PDB entry 9G8S | electron microscopy, 3.96 A resolution | chains A and M of the 51 polymer chains in the assembly

== Chain A ==
Molecule: Baseplate J family protein
Organism: Clostridioides phage phiCD508
UniProtKB: J9QE72 (J9QE72_9CAUD); residues 1-378 here = UniProt positions 1-378
Amino-acid sequence (378 residues; numbered 1 to 378; the number before each row is that of its first residue):
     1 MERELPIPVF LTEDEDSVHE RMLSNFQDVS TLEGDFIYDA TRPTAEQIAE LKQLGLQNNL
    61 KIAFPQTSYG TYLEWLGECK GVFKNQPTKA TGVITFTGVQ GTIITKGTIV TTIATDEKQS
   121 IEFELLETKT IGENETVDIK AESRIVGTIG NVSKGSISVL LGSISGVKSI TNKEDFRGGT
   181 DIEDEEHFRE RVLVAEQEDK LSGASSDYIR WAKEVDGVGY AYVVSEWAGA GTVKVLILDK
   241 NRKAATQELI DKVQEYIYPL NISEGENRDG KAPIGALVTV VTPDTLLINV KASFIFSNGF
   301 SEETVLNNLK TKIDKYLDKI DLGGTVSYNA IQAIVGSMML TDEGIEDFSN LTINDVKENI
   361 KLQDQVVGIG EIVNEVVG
Unresolved in the structure: 1, 182

== Chain M ==
Molecule: XkdT-related protein
Organism: Clostridioides phage phiCD508
UniProtKB: J9QE20 (J9QE20_9CAUD); numbering as in UniProt (aligned over 1-157)
Amino-acid sequence (157 residues; numbered 1 to 157; the number before each row is that of its first residue):
     1 MIASKKGKEM LLTLSPIYEQ SIIMQSLYEA IGSEFDNLEL LDEEIELQLF PQSATWGLGF
    61 WENRVGLITN LDEDMETRRR KVIAKLQSKY IMTPKRMSMI LQSYTGANIK INENISPYTF
   121 GVELTSTQGF PKDLEDLYKR VNVIKPSHLA VSYKLVS

== Chain A / chain M interface ==
Contacting residue pairs - 66 pairs, chain A then chain M:
  Phe-36(A) / Tyr-18(M)
  Asp-39(A) / Leu-14(M)
  Asp-39(A) / Tyr-18(M)  hydrogen bond
  Asp-39(A) / Tyr-28(M)  hydrogen bond (backbone-side chain)
  Ala-40(A) / Tyr-28(M)  hydrogen bond (backbone-side chain)
  Pro-43(A) / Met-10(M)
  Pro-43(A) / Leu-14(M)  hydrophobic
  Pro-43(A) / Tyr-28(M)
  Thr-44(A) / Met-10(M)
  Thr-44(A) / Ile-31(M)
  Thr-44(A) / Phe-35(M)
  Gln-47(A) / Lys-6(M)  hydrogen bond
  Gln-47(A) / Phe-35(M)
  Ile-48(A) / Phe-35(M)  hydrophobic
  Leu-56(A) / Asp-42(M)
  Asn-58(A) / Glu-46(M)  hydrogen bond
  Asn-59(A) / Asp-42(M)  hydrogen bond
  Asn-59(A) / Glu-46(M)
  Asn-59(A) / Leu-49(M)
  Ile-62(A) / Phe-50(M)
  Tyr-72(A) / Phe-50(M)
  Trp-75(A) / Phe-50(M)  hydrophobic
  Trp-75(A) / Gln-52(M)  hydrogen bond
  Trp-75(A) / Ser-53(M)
  Leu-76(A) / Phe-50(M)  hydrophobic
  Glu-78(A) / Gln-52(M)  hydrogen bond
  Glu-78(A) / Gln-87(M)  hydrogen bond (backbone-side chain)
  Cys-79(A) / Pro-51(M)  hydrophobic
  Cys-79(A) / Leu-86(M)
  Cys-79(A) / Gln-87(M)
  Lys-80(A) / Tyr-90(M)
  Lys-80(A) / Arg-96(M)  hydrogen bond (backbone-side chain)
  Gly-81(A) / Gln-87(M)
  Gly-81(A) / Arg-96(M)  hydrogen bond (backbone-side chain)
  Gly-81(A) / Met-99(M)
  Ala-195(A) / Tyr-90(M)  hydrogen bond (backbone-side chain)
  Glu-196(A) / Tyr-90(M)
  Leu-201(A) / Ile-91(M)  hydrophobic
  Glu-226(A) / Tyr-118(M)  hydrogen bond
  Ala-230(A) / Pro-117(M)
  Gly-231(A) / Tyr-118(M)  hydrogen bond (backbone-side chain)
  Tyr-258(A) / Glu-113(M)
  Ile-262(A) / Glu-113(M)
  Glu-264(A) / Lys-110(M)
  Asn-267(A) / Pro-94(M)
  Asn-267(A) / Lys-95(M)
  Asn-267(A) / Ser-98(M)  hydrogen bond
  Asn-267(A) / Ile-111(M)  hydrogen bond (side chain-backbone)
  Arg-268(A) / Thr-93(M)  hydrogen bond (backbone-side chain)
  Arg-268(A) / Pro-94(M)
  Arg-268(A) / Lys-95(M)  hydrogen bond (backbone-backbone)
  Arg-268(A) / Glu-113(M)  salt bridge
  Asp-269(A) / Thr-93(M)
  Asp-269(A) / Lys-95(M)
  Gly-270(A) / Thr-93(M)  hydrogen bond (backbone-side chain)
  Lys-271(A) / Ile-91(M)
  Ala-272(A) / Thr-93(M)  hydrogen bond (backbone-side chain)
  Ala-272(A) / Pro-94(M)
  Pro-273(A) / Met-92(M)
  Pro-273(A) / Thr-93(M)
  Ile-274(A) / Met-92(M)  hydrogen bond (backbone-backbone)
  Ile-274(A) / Thr-93(M)
  Ile-274(A) / Pro-94(M)
  Ile-274(A) / Phe-120(M)  hydrophobic
  Ile-274(A) / Pro-146(M)
  Ile-274(A) / Leu-149(M)
Interface residues without a listed pair, chain A (42 interface residues in all): Thr-41, Gly-55, Ala-63, Val-82, Gln-197, Trp-211, Gly-275
Interface residues without a listed pair, chain M (39 interface residues in all): Ile-17, Leu-27, Ile-45, Lys-89, Met-97, Ile-109

== Summary ==
Chain A and chain M form an interface of 42 and 39 residues respectively, with 21 hydrogen bonds and 1 salt
bridge. Among the polar pairs are Arg-268(A)/Glu-113(M), Asp-39(A)/Tyr-18(M) and Asp-39(A)/Tyr-28(M).
Chain A is Baseplate J family protein and chain M is XkdT-related protein, both from Clostridioides phage
phiCD508; the structure, C3 reconstruction of extended phiCD508 needle, was determined by electron microscopy
together with 9GB0, 9GB1, 9GB2, 9GB5 and 9GB7 from the same study.
